7ZJH - chains A and B of the 4 polymer chains in the assembly; structure by electron microscopy, 3.39 A resolution.

# Chain A (and B)
Protein: Transient receptor potential cation channel subfamily V member 2
Organism: Rattus norvegicus
Notes: chain B of this document is another copy of the same molecule, construct and numbering; everything in this record applies to it too
Reference sequence: A0A0G2JSH6 (A0A0G2JSH6_RAT); residue numbers follow UniProt; this construct covers 1-761
Sequence (1026 residues; each row starts with the number of its first residue):
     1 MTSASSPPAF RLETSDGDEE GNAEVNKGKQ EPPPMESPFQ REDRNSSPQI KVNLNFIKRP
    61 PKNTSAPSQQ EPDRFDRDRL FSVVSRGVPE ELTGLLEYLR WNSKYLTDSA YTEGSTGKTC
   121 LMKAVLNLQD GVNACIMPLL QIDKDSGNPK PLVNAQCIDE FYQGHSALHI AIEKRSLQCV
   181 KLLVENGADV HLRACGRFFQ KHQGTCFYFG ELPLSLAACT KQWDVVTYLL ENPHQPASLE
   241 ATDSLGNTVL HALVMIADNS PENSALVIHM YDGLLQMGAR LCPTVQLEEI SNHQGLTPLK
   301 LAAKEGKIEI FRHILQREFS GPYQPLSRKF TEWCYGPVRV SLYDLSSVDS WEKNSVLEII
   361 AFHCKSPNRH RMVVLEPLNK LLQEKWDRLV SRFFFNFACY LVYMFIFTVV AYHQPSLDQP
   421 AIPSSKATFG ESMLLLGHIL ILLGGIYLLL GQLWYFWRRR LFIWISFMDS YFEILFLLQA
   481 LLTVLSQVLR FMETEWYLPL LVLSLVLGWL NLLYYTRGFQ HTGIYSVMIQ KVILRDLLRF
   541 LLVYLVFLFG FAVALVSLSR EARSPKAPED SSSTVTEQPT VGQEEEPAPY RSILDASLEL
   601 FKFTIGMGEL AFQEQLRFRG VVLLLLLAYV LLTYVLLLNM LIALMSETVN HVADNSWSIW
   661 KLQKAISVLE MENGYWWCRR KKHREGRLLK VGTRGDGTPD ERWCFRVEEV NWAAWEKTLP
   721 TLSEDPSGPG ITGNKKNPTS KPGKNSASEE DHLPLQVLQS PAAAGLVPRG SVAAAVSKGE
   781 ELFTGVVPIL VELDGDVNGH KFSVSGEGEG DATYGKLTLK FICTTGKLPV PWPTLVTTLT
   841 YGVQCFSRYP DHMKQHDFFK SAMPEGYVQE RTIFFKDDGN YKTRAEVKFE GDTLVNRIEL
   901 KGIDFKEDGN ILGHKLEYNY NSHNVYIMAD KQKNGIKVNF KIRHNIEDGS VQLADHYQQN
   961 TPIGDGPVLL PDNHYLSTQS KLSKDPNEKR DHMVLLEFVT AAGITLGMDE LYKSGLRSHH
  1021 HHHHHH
Unresolved in the structure: 1-74, 198-204, 417-428, 560-587, 694-701, 716-1026
Sequence notes: conflict S571 (Asn in A0A0G2JSH6), S572 (Asn in A0A0G2JSH6), A713 (Val in A0A0G2JSH6); expression tag (762-1026)

# Interface between chain A and chain B
Residue-residue contacts (45):
  H165(A) with Y335(B), hydrogen bond
  E173(A) with Y335(B); G336(B), hydrogen bond (side chain-backbone)
  F207(A) with P337(B)
  E262(A) with W712(B); A713(B); A714(B)
  N263(A) with W712(B)
  R535(A) with H521(B), hydrogen bond (side chain-backbone); T522(B), hydrogen bond (side chain-backbone)
  R539(A) with T516(B); Q520(B)
  F540(A) with Y525(B), hydrophobic
  V543(A) with L513(B), hydrophobic
  V546(A) with W509(B), hydrogen bond (backbone-side chain)
  F547(A) with L510(B), hydrophobic
  G550(A) with W509(B)
  F551(A) with V506(B), hydrophobic
  V553(A) with T408(B)
  A554(A) with V502(B), hydrophobic; V506(B), hydrophobic
  V556(A) with Y412(B), hydrophobic
  S557(A) with A411(B); Y412(B), hydrogen bond (side chain-backbone); L498(B)
  L558(A) with P499(B), hydrophobic; V502(B), hydrophobic
  S592(A) with Y412(B)
  G608(A) with M607(B)
  L610(A) with K602(B)
  R617(A) with W496(B)
  V621(A) with P499(B), hydrophobic
  L623(A) with L598(B), hydrophobic
  L625(A) with L503(B), hydrophobic
  L627(A) with F601(B), hydrophobic
  V630(A) with I605(B), hydrophobic
  Y634(A) with L637(B); M640(B)
  N639(A) with Y525(B); M528(B)
  I642(A) with M645(B), hydrophobic; T648(B)
  M645(A) with M645(B), hydrophobic; T648(B)
  V649(A) with V649(B), hydrophobic
Interface residues without a listed pair, chain A (42 interface residues in all): Y162, H169, F209, Y590, F603, G606, M607, V635, L638, A643
Interface residues without a listed pair, chain B (42 interface residues in all): W333, C334, V338, P415, G523, I524, V532, L644

# Summary
The chain A/chain B interface involves 42 residues from each chain, with 6 hydrogen bonds. Among the polar
pairs are H165(A)-Y335(B), E173(A)-G336(B) and R535(A)-H521(B).
Chain A and chain B are both Transient receptor potential cation channel subfamily V member 2 (Rattus
norvegicus); the structure, TRPV2-C16+Pro-2, was determined by electron microscopy (same publication as 7ZJD,
7ZJE, 7ZJG and 7ZJI).
